PDB entry 8W89 | electron microscopy, 3.00 A resolution | chains B and N of the 5 polymer chains in the assembly

Chain B:
Molecule: Guanine nucleotide-binding protein G(I)/G(S)/G(T) subunit beta-1
Organism: Homo sapiens
UniProt: P62873 (GBB1_HUMAN); numbering as in UniProt (aligned over 2-340)
Sequence (345 residues; each row starts with the number of its first residue; numbers below 1 keep their minus sign (Met-4 is residue -4)):
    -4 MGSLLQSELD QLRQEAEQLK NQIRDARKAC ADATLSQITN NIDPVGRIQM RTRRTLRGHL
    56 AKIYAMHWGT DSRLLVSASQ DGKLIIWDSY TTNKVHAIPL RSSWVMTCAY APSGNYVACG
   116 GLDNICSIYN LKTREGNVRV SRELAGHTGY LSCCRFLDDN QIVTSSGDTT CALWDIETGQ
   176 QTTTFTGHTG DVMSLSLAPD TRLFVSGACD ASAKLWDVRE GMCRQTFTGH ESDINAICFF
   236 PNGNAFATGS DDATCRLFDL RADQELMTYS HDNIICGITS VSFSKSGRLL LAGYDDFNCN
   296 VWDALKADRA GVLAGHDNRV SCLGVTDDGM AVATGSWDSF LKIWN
Not modelled in the structure: -4 to 2
Differences from the reference sequence: initiating methionine (-4); expression tag (-3 to 1)
Swiss-Prot annotation at these positions:
  - modified residue: Ser2 (N-acetylserine), His266 (Phosphohistidine)

Chain N:
Molecule: Nanobody35
Organism: Lama glama
Notes: antibody fragment or engineered binder
Sequence (139 residues; each row starts with the number of its first residue; numbering starts at 0):
     0 MQVQLQESGG GLVQPGGSLR LSCAASGFTF SNYKMNWVRQ APGKGLEWVS DISQSGASIS
    60 YTGSVKGRFT ISRDNAKNTL YLQMNSLKPE DTAVYYCARC PAPFTRDCFD VTSTTYAYRG
   120 QGTQVTVSSH HHHHHEPEA
Not modelled in the structure: 0, 128-138
Disulfides: Cys22-Cys96, Cys99-Cys107

Chain B / chain N interface:
Contacting residue pairs - 18 pairs, chain B then chain N:
  Thr184(B) with Thr114(N)
  Cys204(B) with Tyr117(N), hydrogen bond (backbone-side chain)
  Asp205(B) with Ala116(N); Tyr117(N)
  Ala206(B) with Tyr117(N), hydrogen bond (backbone-side chain)
  Thr223(B) with Gln1(N)
  His225(B) with Val2(N)
  Glu226(B) with Val2(N); Gly26(N); Phe27(N); Thr28(N); Tyr32(N), hydrogen bond (backbone-side chain); Arg98(N), hydrogen bond (backbone-side chain)
  Ser227(B) with Pro100(N); Tyr117(N)
  Asp228(B) with Tyr117(N), hydrogen bond (backbone-side chain)
  Asp246(B) with Pro102(N)
  Asp247(B) with Tyr32(N)
Interface residues without a listed pair, chain B (12 interface residues in all): Ile270
Interface residues without a listed pair, chain N (14 interface residues in all): Ala101, Phe103

Overview:
The interface between chain B and chain N involves 12 residues on one side and 14 on the other, with 5
hydrogen bonds. Among the polar pairs are Cys204(B)-Tyr117(N), Ala206(B)-Tyr117(N) and Glu226(B)-Tyr32(N).
Here chain B is Guanine nucleotide-binding protein G(I)/G(S)/G(T) subunit beta-1 (Homo sapiens) and chain N is
Nanobody35 (Lama glama). Entry 8W89 (Cryo-EM structure of the PEA-bound TAAR1-Gs complex) was determined by
electron microscopy, deposited together with 8W87, 8W88 and 8W8A.
